8P99 - chains A and B of the 3 polymer chains in the assembly; structure by electron microscopy, 3.40 A resolution.

Chain A (and B):
Name: Spike protein S1, Spike glycoprotein
Organism: Severe acute respiratory syndrome coronavirus 2
Notes: chain B of this document is another copy of the same molecule, construct and numbering; everything in this record applies to it too
UniProtKB: P0DTC2 (SPIKE_SARS2); the construct lacks a stretch of the UniProt sequence and is renumbered around it, so the offset changes along the chain: 15-676 = UniProt 15-676; 680-684 = UniProt 677-681; 685-1213 = UniProt 685-1213
Sequence (1270 residues; each row starts with the number of its first residue; note: 3 numbers in that range are skipped by the numbering (no residue carries them; nothing is unmodelled there); numbers below 1 keep their minus sign (Met-5 is residue -5)):
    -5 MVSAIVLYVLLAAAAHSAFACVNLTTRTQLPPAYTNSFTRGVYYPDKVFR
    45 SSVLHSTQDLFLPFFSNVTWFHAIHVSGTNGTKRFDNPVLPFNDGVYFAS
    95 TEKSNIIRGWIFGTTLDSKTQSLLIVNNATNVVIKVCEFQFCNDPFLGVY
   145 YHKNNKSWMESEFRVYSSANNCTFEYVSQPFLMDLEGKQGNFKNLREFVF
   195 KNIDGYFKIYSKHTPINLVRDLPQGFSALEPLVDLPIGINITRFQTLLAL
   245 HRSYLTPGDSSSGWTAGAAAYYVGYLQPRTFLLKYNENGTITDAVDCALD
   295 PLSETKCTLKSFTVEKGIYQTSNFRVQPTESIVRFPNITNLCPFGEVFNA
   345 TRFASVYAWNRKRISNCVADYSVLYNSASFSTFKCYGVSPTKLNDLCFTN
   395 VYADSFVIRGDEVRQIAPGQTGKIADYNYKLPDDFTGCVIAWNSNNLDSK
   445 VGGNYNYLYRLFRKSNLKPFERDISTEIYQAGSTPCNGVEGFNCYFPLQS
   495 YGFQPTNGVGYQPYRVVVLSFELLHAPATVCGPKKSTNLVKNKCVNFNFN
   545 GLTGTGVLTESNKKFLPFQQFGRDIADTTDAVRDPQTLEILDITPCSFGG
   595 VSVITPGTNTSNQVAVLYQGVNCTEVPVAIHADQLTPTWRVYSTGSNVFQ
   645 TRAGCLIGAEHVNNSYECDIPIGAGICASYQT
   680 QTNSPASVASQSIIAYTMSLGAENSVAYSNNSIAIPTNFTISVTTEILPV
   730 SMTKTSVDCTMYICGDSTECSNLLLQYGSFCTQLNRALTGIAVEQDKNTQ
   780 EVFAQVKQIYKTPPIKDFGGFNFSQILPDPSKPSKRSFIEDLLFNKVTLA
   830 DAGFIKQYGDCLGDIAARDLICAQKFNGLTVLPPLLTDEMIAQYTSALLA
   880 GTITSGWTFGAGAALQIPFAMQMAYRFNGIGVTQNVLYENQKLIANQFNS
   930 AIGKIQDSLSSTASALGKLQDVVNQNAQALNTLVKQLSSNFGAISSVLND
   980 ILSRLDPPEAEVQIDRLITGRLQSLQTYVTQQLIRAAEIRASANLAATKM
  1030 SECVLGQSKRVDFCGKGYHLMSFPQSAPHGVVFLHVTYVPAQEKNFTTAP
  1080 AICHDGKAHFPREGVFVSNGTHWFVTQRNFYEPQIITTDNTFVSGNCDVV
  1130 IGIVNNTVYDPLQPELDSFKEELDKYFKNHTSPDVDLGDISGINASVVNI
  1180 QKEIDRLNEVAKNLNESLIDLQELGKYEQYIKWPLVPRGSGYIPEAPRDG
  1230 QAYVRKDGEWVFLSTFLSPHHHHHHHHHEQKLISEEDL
Disordered / not traced: -5 to 14, 71-75, 622-640, 680-688, 828-853, 1147-1267 (chain B: -5 to 14, 71-75, 516-522, 622-632, 680-688, 830-853, 1147-1267)
Construct notes: initiating methionine (-5); expression tag (-4 to 14, 1214-1267); engineered mutation Gly614 (Asp in P0DTC2), Ala685 (Arg in P0DTC2), Pro986 (Lys in P0DTC2), Pro987 (Val in P0DTC2)
Disulfides: Cys15-Cys136, Cys131-Cys166, Cys291-Cys301, Cys336-Cys361, Cys379-Cys432, Cys391-Cys525, Cys480-Cys488, Cys538-Cys590, Cys662-Cys671, Cys738-Cys760, Cys743-Cys749, Cys1082-Cys1126
Covalently attached groups: N-acetylglucosamine (NAG) linked to Asn61, Asn282, Asn343, Asn616, Asn709, Asn717, Asn801, Asn1074, Asn1098, Asn1134
Ligand contacts: N-acetylglucosamine (NAG; 2-acetamido-2-deoxy-beta-D-glucopyranose): Thr108, Asn234, Thr236
Swiss-Prot annotation at these positions:
  - region: Asn280 to Cys301 (Putative superantigen), Arg403 to Asp405 (Integrin-binding motif), Asn448 to Phe456 (Immunodominant HLA epitope recognized by the CD8+), Pro684 (Putative superantigen), Ser816 to Tyr837 (Fusion peptide 1), Lys835 to Phe855 (Fusion peptide 2), Asp1163 to Glu1202 (Heptad repeat 2)
  - glycosylation: Asn17 (N-linked (GlcNAc...) (complex) asparagine), Asn61 (N-linked (GlcNAc...) (hybrid) asparagine), Asn74 (N-linked (GlcNAc...) (complex) asparagine), Asn122 (N-linked (GlcNAc...) (hybrid) asparagine), Asn149 (N-linked (GlcNAc...) (complex) asparagine), Asn165 (N-linked (GlcNAc...) (complex) asparagine), Asn234 (N-linked (GlcNAc...) (high mannose) asparagine), Asn282 (N-linked (GlcNAc...) (complex) asparagine), Thr323 (O-linked (GalNAc) threonine), Ser325 (O-linked (HexNAc...) serine), Asn331 (N-linked (GlcNAc...) (complex) asparagine), Asn343 (N-linked (GlcNAc...) (complex) asparagine), Asn603 (N-linked (GlcNAc...) (hybrid) asparagine), Asn616 (N-linked (GlcNAc...) (complex) asparagine), Asn657 (N-linked (GlcNAc...) (complex) asparagine), Thr676 (O-linked (GlcNAc...) threonine), Thr681 (O-linked (GlcNAc...) threonine), Asn709 (N-linked (GlcNAc...) (high mannose) asparagine), Asn717 (N-linked (GlcNAc...) (hybrid) asparagine), Asn801 (N-linked (GlcNAc...) (hybrid) asparagine) and 6 more in UniProt
  - site: Arg815, Ser816 (Cleavage)

Chain A / chain B interface:
Pairs across the interface - 135 pairs, chain A then chain B:
  Gln314(A) - Asn764(B)
  Asn317(A) - Asp737(B)  hydrogen bond
  Arg357(A) - Pro230(B)
  Gly381(A) - Ile973(B)
  Gly381(A) - Arg983(B)  hydrogen bond (backbone-side chain)
  Val382(A) - Arg983(B)
  Val382(A) - Leu984(B)
  Ser383(A) - Arg983(B)  hydrogen bond (backbone-backbone)
  Ser383(A) - Leu984(B)
  Ser383(A) - Asp985(B)  hydrogen bond (side chain-backbone)
  Lys386(A) - Ser982(B)
  Leu390(A) - Arg983(B)
  Phe486(A) - Tyr369(B)  hydrophobic
  Phe486(A) - Ser373(B)
  Phe486(A) - Phe374(B)
  Asn487(A) - Tyr369(B)
  Thr547(A) - Asn978(B)  hydrogen bond (backbone-side chain)
  Lys557(A) - Phe43(B)
  Lys558(A) - Asn282(B)
  Phe559(A) - Phe43(B)  hydrophobic
  Leu560(A) - Glu224(B)
  Phe562(A) - Pro225(B)  hydrophobic
  Gln563(A) - Lys41(B)
  Gln563(A) - Phe43(B)
  Phe565(A) - Lys41(B)
  Phe565(A) - Val42(B)
  Phe565(A) - Phe43(B)  hydrogen bond (backbone-backbone)
  Gly566(A) - Phe43(B)
  Arg567(A) - Val42(B)
  Arg567(A) - Phe43(B)  hydrogen bond (backbone-backbone)
  Arg567(A) - Arg44(B)
  Ile569(A) - Val47(B)  hydrophobic
  Ala570(A) - Phe855(B)  hydrophobic
  Ala570(A) - Val963(B)  hydrophobic
  Thr572(A) - Phe855(B)
  Pro589(A) - Phe855(B)
  Phe592(A) - Asp737(B)
  Phe592(A) - Met740(B)  hydrophobic
  Gln613(A) - Leu861(B)
  Ala647(A) - Pro862(B)  hydrophobic
  Pro665(A) - Leu864(B)  hydrophobic
  Ala668(A) - Pro863(B)  hydrogen bond (backbone-backbone)
  Gly669(A) - Leu864(B)  hydrogen bond (backbone-backbone)
  Gly669(A) - Met869(B)
  Thr696(A) - Met869(B)
  Met697(A) - Leu864(B)
  Met697(A) - Leu865(B)  hydrophobic
  Met697(A) - Met869(B)
  Leu699(A) - Ile788(B)  hydrophobic
  Leu699(A) - Met869(B)  hydrophobic
  Leu699(A) - Gln872(B)
  Leu699(A) - Tyr873(B)
  Ala701(A) - Gln787(B)
  Ala701(A) - Ile788(B)
  Glu702(A) - Ile788(B)
  Glu702(A) - Lys790(B)
  Asn703(A) - Gln787(B)  hydrogen bond
  Asn703(A) - Ile788(B)
  Asn703(A) - Tyr789(B)
  Asn703(A) - Lys790(B)
  Ser704(A) - Lys790(B)
  Val705(A) - Thr883(B)
  Ala706(A) - Gln895(B)
  Tyr707(A) - Asp796(B)
  Tyr707(A) - Phe797(B)
  Tyr707(A) - Thr883(B)
  Tyr707(A) - Ile896(B)
  Tyr707(A) - Pro897(B)
  Tyr707(A) - Phe898(B)  hydrogen bond (side chain-backbone)
  Asn709(A) - Asp796(B)
  Asn709(A) - Pro897(B)
  Ser711(A) - Gln895(B)  hydrogen bond
  Ser711(A) - Pro897(B)
  Ile712(A) - Gln895(B)
  Ile712(A) - Ile896(B)  hydrophobic
  Ile712(A) - Pro897(B)
  Ala713(A) - Leu894(B)
  Ala713(A) - Gln895(B)  hydrogen bond (backbone-backbone)
  Pro715(A) - Leu894(B)  hydrophobic
  Gln957(A) - Arg765(B)
  Thr961(A) - Ser758(B)
  Thr961(A) - Gln762(B)
  Gln965(A) - Tyr756(B)
  Gln965(A) - Ser758(B)  hydrogen bond
  Gln965(A) - Phe759(B)
  Ser968(A) - Gln755(B)
  Ser968(A) - Tyr756(B)
  Ser968(A) - Gly757(B)
  Asn969(A) - Gln755(B)
  Phe970(A) - Gln755(B)
  Phe970(A) - Tyr756(B)
  Gly971(A) - Gln755(B)
  Gln1002(A) - Phe759(B)
  Gln1002(A) - Gln1002(B)  hydrogen bond
  Ser1003(A) - Phe759(B)
  Thr1006(A) - Gln762(B)
  Thr1006(A) - Gln1005(B)  hydrogen bond
  Thr1009(A) - Thr1009(B)
  Gln1010(A) - Leu1012(B)
  Ile1013(A) - Leu1012(B)  hydrophobic
  Glu1017(A) - Arg1019(B)  salt bridge
  Arg1039(A) - Thr1027(B)
  Arg1039(A) - Glu1031(B)  salt bridge
  Arg1039(A) - Arg1039(B)
  Val1040(A) - Ser1030(B)  hydrogen bond (backbone-side chain)
  Val1040(A) - Gly1035(B)
  Asp1041(A) - Ser1030(B)  hydrogen bond
  Lys1045(A) - Lys786(B)
  Lys1045(A) - Gly889(B)  hydrogen bond (side chain-backbone)
  Gly1046(A) - Ala890(B)
  Tyr1047(A) - Trp886(B)
  Val1068(A) - Ala890(B)
  Val1068(A) - Gly891(B)
  Glu1072(A) - Leu894(B)
  Asn1074(A) - Gln895(B)
  Thr1077(A) - Pro897(B)
  Thr1077(A) - Met900(B)  hydrogen bond
  Ala1078(A) - Met900(B)
  Pro1079(A) - Met900(B)
  Pro1079(A) - Tyr917(B)
  Phe1089(A) - Tyr917(B)  hydrophobic
  Pro1090(A) - Gln913(B)  hydrogen bond (backbone-side chain)
  Val1094(A) - Met900(B)  hydrophobic
  Val1094(A) - Tyr904(B)
  Arg1107(A) - Tyr904(B)
  Phe1121(A) - Asn914(B)
  Ser1123(A) - Asn914(B)  hydrogen bond
  Ser1123(A) - Glu918(B)
  Val1128(A) - Glu918(B)
  Ile1130(A) - Gln920(B)
  Leu1141(A) - Glu1144(B)
  Leu1141(A) - Leu1145(B)  hydrophobic
  Leu1145(A) - Glu1144(B)
  Leu1145(A) - Leu1145(B)
  Leu1145(A) - Asp1146(B)
Interface residues without a listed pair, chain A (101 interface residues in all): Arg319, Asn394, Tyr396, Thr430, Phe456, Tyr489, Leu517, Leu518, Pro521, Gly548, Thr549, Gln564, Gly667, Cys671, Gly700, Ser708, Pro1069, Arg1091, Gly1124, Val1129
Interface residues without a listed pair, chain B (91 interface residues in all): Tyr38, Gly199, Tyr200, Phe377, Ser383, Ser735, Asp745, Thr768, Gln784, Gly857, Ile882, Ala893, Asn907, Lys921, Asp979, Ile1013

Overview:
The interface between chain A and chain B involves 101 residues on one side and 91 on the other, with 22
hydrogen bonds and 2 salt bridges. Polar contacts include Glu1017(A)-Arg1019(B), Arg1039(A)-Glu1031(B) and
Asn317(A)-Asp737(B). Bound to chain A: N-acetylglucosamine.
Chain A and chain B are both Spike protein S1, Spike glycoprotein (Severe acute respiratory syndrome
coronavirus 2); the structure, SARS-CoV-2 S-protein:D614G mutant in 1-up conformation, was determined by
electron microscopy (same publication as 8P9Y).
